6SHX - chain B; structure by X-ray diffraction, 2.40 A resolution.

# Chain B
Protein: DNA mismatch repair protein MLH3
Organism: Saccharomyces cerevisiae
UniProtKB: Q12083 (MLH3_YEAST); numbering as in UniProt (aligned over 477-715)
Sequence (239 residues; numbered 477 to 715; the number before each row is that of its first residue):
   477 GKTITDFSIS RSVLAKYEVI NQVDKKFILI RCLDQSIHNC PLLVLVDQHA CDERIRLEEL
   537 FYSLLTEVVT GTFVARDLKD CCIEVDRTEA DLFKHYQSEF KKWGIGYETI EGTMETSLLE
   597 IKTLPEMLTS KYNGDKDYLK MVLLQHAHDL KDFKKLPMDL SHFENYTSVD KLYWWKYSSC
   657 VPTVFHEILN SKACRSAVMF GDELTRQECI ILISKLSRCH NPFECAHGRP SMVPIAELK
Not modelled in the structure: 509-510, 517, 588-591, 640-646, 713-715
Ion coordination: Zn2+: His525, Glu529, Cys670 (shared with 1 residue of chain A)

# Summary
His525, Glu529 and Cys670 form the Zn2+ site.
Chain B is DNA mismatch repair protein MLH3 (Saccharomyces cerevisiae); the structure, DNA mismatch repair
proteins MLH1 and MLH3, was determined by X-ray diffraction, deposited together with 6RMN, 6SNS and 6SNV.
